Entry 7SKO (X-ray diffraction, 2.05 A resolution); this record covers chains A and D.

== Chain A (and D) ==
Protein: De novo synthetic protein DIG8-CC
From: synthetic construct
Notes: chain D of this document is another copy of the same molecule, construct and numbering; everything in this record applies to it too
Sequence (73 residues; numbered -2 to 70; the number before each row is that of its first residue; numbers below 1 keep their minus sign (Gly-2 is residue -2)):
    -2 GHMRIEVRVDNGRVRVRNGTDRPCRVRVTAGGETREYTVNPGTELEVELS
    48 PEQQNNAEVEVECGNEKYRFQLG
Unresolved in the structure: -2 (chain D: -2, 70)
Disulfides: Cys21-Cys60

== Chain A / chain D interface ==
Residue-residue contacts (41; chain A residue first):
  His-1(A) - Asn62(D)  hydrogen bond (backbone-backbone)
  His-1(A) - Glu63(D)
  His-1(A) - Lys64(D)  hydrogen bond (backbone-backbone)
  Met0(A) - Lys64(D)
  Met0(A) - Arg66(D)
  Arg1(A) - Glu63(D)
  Arg1(A) - Lys64(D)  hydrogen bond (backbone-backbone)
  Arg1(A) - Tyr65(D)  hydrogen bond
  Ile2(A) - Lys64(D)
  Ile2(A) - Tyr65(D)
  Ile2(A) - Arg66(D)  hydrogen bond (backbone-backbone)
  Glu3(A) - Arg66(D)  salt bridge
  Val4(A) - Arg66(D)  hydrogen bond (backbone-backbone)
  Val4(A) - Phe67(D)
  Val4(A) - Gln68(D)  hydrogen bond (backbone-backbone)
  Arg5(A) - Gln68(D)
  Val6(A) - Gln68(D)  hydrogen bond (backbone-backbone)
  Val6(A) - Leu69(D)
  Asn62(A) - His-1(D)  hydrogen bond (backbone-backbone)
  Glu63(A) - His-1(D)
  Glu63(A) - Arg1(D)
  Lys64(A) - His-1(D)  hydrogen bond (backbone-backbone)
  Lys64(A) - Met0(D)
  Lys64(A) - Arg1(D)  hydrogen bond (backbone-backbone)
  Lys64(A) - Ile2(D)
  Tyr65(A) - Arg1(D)  hydrogen bond
  Tyr65(A) - Ile2(D)
  Tyr65(A) - Tyr65(D)  hydrogen bond
  Arg66(A) - Met0(D)
  Arg66(A) - Ile2(D)  hydrogen bond (backbone-backbone)
  Arg66(A) - Glu3(D)  salt bridge
  Arg66(A) - Val4(D)  hydrogen bond (backbone-backbone)
  Phe67(A) - Val4(D)
  Phe67(A) - Phe67(D)  hydrophobic
  Gln68(A) - Val4(D)  hydrogen bond (backbone-backbone)
  Gln68(A) - Arg5(D)
  Gln68(A) - Val6(D)  hydrogen bond (backbone-backbone)
  Gln68(A) - Phe67(D)
  Leu69(A) - Val6(D)
  Gly70(A) - Val6(D)  hydrogen bond (backbone-backbone)
  Gly70(A) - Asp7(D)
Other interface residues (no listed pair), chain D (18 interface residues in all): Glu57

== Overview ==
17 residues of chain A and 18 residues of chain D are in contact; the contacts include 18 hydrogen bonds and 2
salt bridges. Among the polar pairs are Glu3(A)-Arg66(D), Arg1(A)-Tyr65(D) and Tyr65(A)-Tyr65(D).
Both chains are De novo synthetic protein DIG8-CC (synthetic construct). Entry 7SKO (De novo synthetic protein
DIG8-CC (orthogonal space group)) was determined by X-ray diffraction, deposited together with 7SKN.
